Entry 8AJB (electron microscopy, 4.30 A resolution (low resolution: residue-level contacts below are approximate; hydrogen-bond / salt-bridge calls are withheld)); this record covers chains A and D of the 24 polymer chains in the assembly.

Chain A (and D):
Protein: Crescentin
Organism: Caulobacter vibrioides
Notes: chain D of this document is another copy of the same molecule, construct and numbering; everything in this record applies to it too
UniProt: A0A8F8EC09 (A0A8F8EC09_CAUVI); the construct has insertions or renumbered stretches relative to UniProt, so the offset changes along the chain: 1-405 = UniProt 1-405; 409-460 = UniProt 406-457
Sequence (460 residues; numbered 1 to 460; the number before each row is that of its first residue):
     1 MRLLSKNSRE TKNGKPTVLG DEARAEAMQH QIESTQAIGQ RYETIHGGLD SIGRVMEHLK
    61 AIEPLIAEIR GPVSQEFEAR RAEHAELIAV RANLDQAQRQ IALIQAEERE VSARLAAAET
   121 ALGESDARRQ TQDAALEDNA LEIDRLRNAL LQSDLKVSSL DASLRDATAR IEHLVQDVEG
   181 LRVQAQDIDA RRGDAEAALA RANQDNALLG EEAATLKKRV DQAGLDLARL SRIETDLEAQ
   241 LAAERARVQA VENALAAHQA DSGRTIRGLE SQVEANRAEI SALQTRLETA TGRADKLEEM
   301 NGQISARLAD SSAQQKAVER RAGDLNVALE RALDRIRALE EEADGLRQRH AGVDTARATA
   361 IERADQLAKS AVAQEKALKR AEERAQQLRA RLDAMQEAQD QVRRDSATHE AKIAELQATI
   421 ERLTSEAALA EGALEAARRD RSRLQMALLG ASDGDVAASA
Unresolved in the structure: 1-32, 278-460 (chain D: 1-212, 447-460)
Sequence notes: insertion (406-408)

Chain A / chain D interface:
Pairs across the interface (18; chain A residue first):
  Arg147(A) - Thr355(D)
  Arg147(A) - Ala358(D)
  Arg147(A) - Thr359(D)
  Arg147(A) - Glu362(D)
  Leu151(A) - Thr355(D)
  Leu155(A) - Gln348(D)
  Ala162(A) - Arg347(D)
  Val220(A) - Thr285(D)
  Gly224(A) - Ser281(D)
  Leu225(A) - Ala278(D)
  Leu227(A) - Arg277(D)
  Ala228(A) - Glu274(D)
  Ala228(A) - Arg277(D)
  Ala228(A) - Ala278(D)
  Ser231(A) - Arg277(D)
  Arg232(A) - Glu270(D)
  Arg232(A) - Glu274(D)
  Asp236(A) - Glu270(D)
Also at the interface, not in a pair above, chain A (15 interface residues in all): Ser158, Ser159, Arg229

Summary:
Chain A and chain D form an interface of 15 and 12 residues respectively.
Chain A and chain D are both Crescentin (Caulobacter vibrioides); the structure, Cryo-EM structure of
crescentin filaments (stutter mutant, C2 symmetry and large box), was determined by electron microscopy,
deposited together with 8AFE, 8AFH, 8AFL, 8AFM, 8AHL, 8AIA and 8AIX.
